Entry 4FAN (X-ray diffraction, 2.08 A resolution); this record covers chains A and C of the 6 polymer chains in the assembly.

[Chain A]
Molecule: Methylamine utilization protein MauG
Source organism: Paracoccus denitrificans
Notes: EC 1.-.-.-
UniProt: Q51658 (MAUG_PARDP); residues 1-367 here correspond to UniProt positions 21-387 (UniProt number = residue number + 20)
Amino-acid sequence (373 residues; row label = number of the first residue in the row):
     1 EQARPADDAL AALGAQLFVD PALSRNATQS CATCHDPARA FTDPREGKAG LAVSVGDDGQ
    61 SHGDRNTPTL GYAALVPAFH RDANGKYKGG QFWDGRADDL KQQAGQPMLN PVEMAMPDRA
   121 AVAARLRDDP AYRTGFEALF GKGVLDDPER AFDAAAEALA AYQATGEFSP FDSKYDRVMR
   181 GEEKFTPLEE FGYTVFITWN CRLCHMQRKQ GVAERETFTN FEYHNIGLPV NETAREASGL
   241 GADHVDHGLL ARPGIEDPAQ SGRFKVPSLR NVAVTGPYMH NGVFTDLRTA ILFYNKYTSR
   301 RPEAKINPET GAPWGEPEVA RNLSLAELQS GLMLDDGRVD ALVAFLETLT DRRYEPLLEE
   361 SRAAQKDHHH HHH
Unresolved in the structure: 1-5, 360-373
Differences from the reference sequence: expression tag (368-373)
Covalently attached groups: heme c (HEC) linked to Cys-31, Cys-34, Cys-201, Cys-204
Ion coordination: heme c Fe site 1 near His-35 (its only coordinating residue here); Ca2+: Asn-66, Thr-275, Pro-277; heme c Fe site 2: His-205, Tyr-294
Residues lining bound ligands:
  - heme c (HEC), molecule 1: Gln-29, Ser-30, His-35, Ser-54, Val-55, Gly-56, Arg-65, Asn-66, Thr-67, Pro-68, Thr-69, Leu-70, Gln-91, Phe-92, Trp-93, Arg-96, Leu-100, Gln-103, Ala-104, Pro-107, Met-108, Glu-113, Met-114, Leu-159, Gln-163, Lys-265
  - heme c (HEC), molecule 2: Trp-93, Asn-200, His-205, His-224, Ile-226, Leu-228, Phe-264, Lys-265, Val-266, Pro-267, Ser-268, Leu-269, Val-272, Tyr-278, Met-279, His-280, Leu-287, Ala-290, Ile-291, Tyr-294, Ser-324, Glu-327, Leu-328, Leu-334, Leu-342, Leu-346
UniProt features mapped onto this chain:
  - binding site (heme c): Cys-31, Cys-34, His-35, Cys-201, Cys-204, His-205, His-280
From the paper describing this entry:
  - mutagenesis - W199F: abolished catalytic activity on preMADH
  - mutagenesis - W199F: abolished catalytic activity on TTQ biosynthesis

[Chain C]
Molecule: Methylamine dehydrogenase light chain
Source organism: Paracoccus denitrificans
Notes: EC 1.4.9.1
UniProt: P22619 (DHML_PARDE); residues 1-131 here correspond to UniProt positions 58-188 (UniProt number = residue number + 57)
Amino-acid sequence (137 residues; numbered 1 to 137; the number before each row is that of its first residue):
     1 ADAPAGTDPR AKWVPQDNDI QACDYWRHCS IDGNICDCSG GSLTNCPPGT KLATASWVAS
    61 CYNPTDGQSY LIAYRDCCGY NVSGRCPCLN TEGELPVYRP EFANDIIWCF GAEDDAMTYH
   121 CTISPIVGKA SHHHHHH
Unresolved in the structure: 1-6, 136-137
Differences from the reference sequence: expression tag (132-137)
Modified positions: Trp-57 (7-hydroxy-l-tryptophan; 0AF)
Cystine bridges: Cys-23/Cys-88, Cys-29/Cys-61, Cys-36/Cys-121, Cys-38/Cys-86, Cys-46/Cys-77, Cys-78/Cys-109
Covalently attached groups: covalent link Trp-57/Trp-108
UniProt features mapped onto this chain:
  - modified residue: Trp-57 (Tryptophylquinone)
  - cross-link: Trp-57 to Trp-108 (Tryptophan tryptophylquinone (Trp-Trp))
From the paper describing this entry:
  - contacts within the chain: Trp-57/Trp-108
  - conformationally variable residues (side-chain flip): Trp-57

[Interface between chain A and chain C]
Contacting residue pairs - 37 pairs, chain A then chain C:
  Val-178(A) / Ser-131(C)
  Met-179(A) / Ala-130(C)
  Met-179(A) / Ser-131(C)
  Phe-185(A) / Ser-131(C)
  Glu-190(A) / Ser-131(C)
  Glu-190(A) / His-132(C)  salt bridge
  Glu-190(A) / His-133(C)  hydrogen bond (side chain-backbone)
  Phe-191(A) / Glu-101(C)
  Tyr-193(A) / Leu-71(C)
  Tyr-193(A) / Lys-129(C)
  Thr-194(A) / Val-58(C)
  Thr-194(A) / Glu-101(C)
  Thr-194(A) / Phe-102(C)
  Thr-194(A) / His-132(C)
  Ile-197(A) / Leu-71(C)  hydrophobic
  Thr-198(A) / Thr-54(C)
  Thr-198(A) / Ser-56(C)
  Thr-198(A) / Val-58(C)
  Thr-198(A) / Glu-101(C)
  Trp-199(A) / Glu-101(C)  hydrogen bond
  Arg-202(A) / Thr-54(C)  hydrogen bond (side chain-backbone)
  Arg-202(A) / Ser-56(C)
  Arg-202(A) / Ala-73(C)
  Arg-202(A) / Val-127(C)
  Leu-203(A) / Thr-54(C)
  Gln-210(A) / Thr-44(C)
  Gln-210(A) / Pro-125(C)
  Gln-210(A) / Ile-126(C)
  Gly-211(A) / Ile-126(C)  hydrogen bond (backbone-backbone)
  Gly-211(A) / Val-127(C)
  Gly-211(A) / Gly-128(C)
  Val-212(A) / Tyr-70(C)  hydrophobic
  Ser-330(A) / Phe-110(C)
  Ser-330(A) / Gly-111(C)
  Leu-332(A) / Phe-110(C)  hydrophobic
  Arg-338(A) / Pro-100(C)
  Arg-338(A) / Glu-101(C)  salt bridge
Interface residues without a listed pair, chain A (21 interface residues in all): Val-195, Ala-326, Gln-329
Interface residues without a listed pair, chain C (23 interface residues in all): Ala-55, Arg-75

[Overview]
Chain A and chain C form an interface of 21 and 23 residues respectively, with 4 hydrogen bonds and 2 salt
bridges. Polar pairs include Glu-190(A)/His-132(C), Arg-338(A)/Glu-101(C) and Glu-190(A)/His-133(C).
Covalently linked heme c: at Cys-31(A) and Cys-201(A). The paper reports that W199F of chain A abolishes
catalytic activity on preMADH; conformational variability at Trp-57(C).
Here chain A is Methylamine utilization protein MauG and chain C is Methylamine dehydrogenase light chain,
both from Paracoccus denitrificans. Entry 4FAN (Crystal Structure of WT MauG in Complex with Pre-Methylamine
Dehydrogenase Aged 40 Days) was determined by X-ray diffraction, deposited together with 4FA1, 4FA4, 4FA5,
4FA9, 4FAV and 4FB1.
